PDB entry 6MUP | electron microscopy, 3.50 A resolution | chains A and J of the 14 polymer chains in the assembly

== Chain A ==
Molecule: Histone H3-like centromeric protein A
From: Homo sapiens
UniProtKB: P49450 (CENPA_HUMAN); numbering as in UniProt (aligned over 38-139)
Sequence (102 residues; row label = number of the first residue in the row):
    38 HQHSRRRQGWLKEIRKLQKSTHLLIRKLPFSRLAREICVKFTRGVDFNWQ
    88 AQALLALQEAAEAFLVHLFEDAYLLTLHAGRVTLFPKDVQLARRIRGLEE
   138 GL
Swiss-Prot annotation at these positions:
  - region: Gln39 to Leu54 (Important for flexibility of DNA ends that protrude from nucleosomes)
  - modified residue: Ser68 (Phosphoserine)
  - mutagenesis: Ser68 (S68A: No effect on interaction with HJURP. Impairs localization at centromeres; S68E/Q: Impairs interaction with HJURP, association with chromatin and localization at centromeres), Arg80 to Gly81 (Impairs retention at centromeres, but not targeting to centromeres), His104 (H104G: Reduces location at centromeres. Abolishes location at centromeres; when associated with C-112), Leu112 (L112C: No effect on location at centromeres. Abolishes location at centromeres; when associated with G-104)

== Chain J ==
Molecule: 147-nt DNA strand
Sequence (147 nucleotides; numbered -73 to 73; the number before each row is that of its first residue; numbers below 1 keep their minus sign (DA-73 is residue -73)):
   -73 ATCGAGGAAGTTCATATAAAAGGCAAACGGAAGCATTCTCAGAATATTCT
   -23 TTGTGATGATGGAGTTTCACTCACAGAGCTGAACATGCCTTTTGATGGAG
    27 CAGTTTCCAAATACACTTTTGGTAGAATCTGCAGGTGGATATTTGAT

== How chain A and chain J interact ==
Contacting residue pairs - 14 pairs, chain A then chain J:
  Arg43(A) - DA8(J)  phosphate contact
  Arg43(A) - DA9(J)  phosphate contact
  Arg44(A) - DA9(J)  hydrogen bond to the phosphate
  Arg44(A) - DC10(J)  phosphate contact
  Gly46(A) - DA9(J)  phosphate contact
  Trp47(A) - DA9(J)  phosphate contact
  Lys49(A) - DA-66(J)  phosphate contact
  Arg63(A) - DT17(J)  phosphate contact
  Arg63(A) - DT18(J)  phosphate contact
  Lys64(A) - DT18(J)  hydrogen bond to the phosphate
  Leu65(A) - DT18(J)  hydrogen bond to the phosphate
  Pro66(A) - DT17(J)  phosphate contact
  Arg69(A) - DT17(J)  salt bridge to the phosphate
  Asn85(A) - DC27(J)  sugar contact
Also at the interface, not in a pair above, chain A (12 interface residues in all): Arg42

== Summary ==
Chain A and chain J form an interface of 12 and 7 residues respectively; the contacts include 3 hydrogen bonds
and 1 salt bridge. Polar contacts include Arg44(A)-DA9(J), Lys64(A)-DT18(J) and Leu65(A)-DT18(J). UniProt
lists 5 mutagenesis sites on chain A.
Chain A is Histone H3-like centromeric protein A (Homo sapiens) and chain J is a 147-nt DNA strand; the
structure, CENP-A nucleosome bound by two copies of CENP-C(CD) and two copies CENP-N(NT), was determined by
electron microscopy together with 6MUO from the same study.
